7FJ1 - chains q and w of the 51 polymer chains in the assembly; structure by electron microscopy, 4.43 A resolution (low resolution: residue-level contacts below are approximate; hydrogen-bond / salt-bridge calls are withheld).

== Chain q (and w) ==
Name: Major capsid protein
Source organism: Suid alphaherpesvirus 1
Notes: chain w of this document is another copy of the same molecule, construct and numbering; everything in this record applies to it too
UniProt: G3G8T2 (G3G8T2_9ALPH); residues 1-1330 here = UniProt positions 1-1330
Amino-acid sequence (1330 residues; numbered 1 to 1330; the number before each row is that of its first residue):
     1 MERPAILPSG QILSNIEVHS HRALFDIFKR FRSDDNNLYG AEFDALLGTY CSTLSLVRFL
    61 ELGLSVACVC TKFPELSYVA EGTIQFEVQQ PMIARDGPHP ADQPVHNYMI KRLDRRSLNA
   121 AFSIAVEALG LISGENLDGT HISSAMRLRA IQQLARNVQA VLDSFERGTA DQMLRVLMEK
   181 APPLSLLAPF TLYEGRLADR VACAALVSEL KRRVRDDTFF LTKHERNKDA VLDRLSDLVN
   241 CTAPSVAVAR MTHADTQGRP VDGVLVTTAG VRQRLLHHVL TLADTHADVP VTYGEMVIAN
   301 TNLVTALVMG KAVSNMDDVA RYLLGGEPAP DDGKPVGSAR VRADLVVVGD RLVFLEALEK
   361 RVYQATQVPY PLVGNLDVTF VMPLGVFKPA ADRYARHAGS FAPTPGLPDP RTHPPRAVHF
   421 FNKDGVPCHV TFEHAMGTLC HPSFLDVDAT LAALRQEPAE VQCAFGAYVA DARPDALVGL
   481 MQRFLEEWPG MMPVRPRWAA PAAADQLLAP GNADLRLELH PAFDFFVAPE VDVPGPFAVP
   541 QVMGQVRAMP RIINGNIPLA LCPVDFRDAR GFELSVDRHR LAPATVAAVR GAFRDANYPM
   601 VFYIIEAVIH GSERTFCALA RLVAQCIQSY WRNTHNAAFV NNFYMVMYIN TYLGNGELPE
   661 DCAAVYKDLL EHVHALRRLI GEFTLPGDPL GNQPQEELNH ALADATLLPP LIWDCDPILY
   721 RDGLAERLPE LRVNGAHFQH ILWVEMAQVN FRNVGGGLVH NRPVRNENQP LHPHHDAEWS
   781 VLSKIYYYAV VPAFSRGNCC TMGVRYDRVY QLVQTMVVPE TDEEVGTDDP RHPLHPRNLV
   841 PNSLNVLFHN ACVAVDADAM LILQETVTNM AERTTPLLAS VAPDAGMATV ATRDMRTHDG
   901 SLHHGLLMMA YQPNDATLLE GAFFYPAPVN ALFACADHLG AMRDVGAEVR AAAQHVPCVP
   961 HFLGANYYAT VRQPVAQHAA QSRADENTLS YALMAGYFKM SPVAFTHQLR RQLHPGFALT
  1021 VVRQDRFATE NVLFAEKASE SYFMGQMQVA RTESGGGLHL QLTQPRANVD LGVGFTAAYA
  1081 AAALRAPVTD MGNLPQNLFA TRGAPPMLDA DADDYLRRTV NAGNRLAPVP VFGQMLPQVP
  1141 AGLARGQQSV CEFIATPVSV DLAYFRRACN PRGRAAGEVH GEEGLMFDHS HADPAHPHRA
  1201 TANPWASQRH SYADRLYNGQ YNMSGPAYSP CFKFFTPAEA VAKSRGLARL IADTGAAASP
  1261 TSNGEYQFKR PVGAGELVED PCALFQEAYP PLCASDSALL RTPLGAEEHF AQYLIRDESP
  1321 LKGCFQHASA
Not modelled in the structure: 1-2, 327-336, 1324-1330

== Chain q / chain w interface ==
Residue-residue contacts - 151 pairs, chain q then chain w:
  Tyr78(q) - Ala41(w)
  Tyr78(q) - Glu42(w)
  Tyr78(q) - Phe43(w)
  Val79(q) - Phe43(w)
  Ala80(q) - Phe43(w)
  Ala80(q) - Asp44(w)
  Glu81(q) - Asp44(w)
  Gly82(q) - Ala45(w)
  Gly82(q) - Leu47(w)
  Thr83(q) - Ala45(w)
  Thr83(q) - Leu46(w)
  Thr83(q) - Leu47(w)
  Ile84(q) - Leu47(w)
  Ile84(q) - Gly48(w)
  Gln85(q) - Gly48(w)
  Gln85(q) - Tyr50(w)
  Phe86(q) - Tyr50(w)
  Glu87(q) - Tyr50(w)
  Glu87(q) - Cys51(w)
  Glu87(q) - Ser52(w)
  Val88(q) - Ser52(w)
  Gln89(q) - Arg156(w)
  Gln89(q) - Ala160(w)
  Gln90(q) - Ala365(w)
  Pro91(q) - Arg167(w)
  Pro91(q) - Gln364(w)
  Pro91(q) - Thr366(w)
  Met92(q) - Val161(w)
  Met92(q) - Ser164(w)
  Ile93(q) - Ser164(w)
  Ile93(q) - Arg167(w)
  Ile93(q) - Gly168(w)
  Ile93(q) - Thr366(w)
  Ile93(q) - Val368(w)
  Ala94(q) - Leu118(w)
  Ala94(q) - Asn119(w)
  Ala94(q) - Ser164(w)
  Ala94(q) - Phe165(w)
  Ala94(q) - Gly168(w)
  Arg95(q) - Leu118(w)
  Arg95(q) - Asn119(w)
  Arg95(q) - Arg175(w)
  Arg95(q) - Val368(w)
  Asp96(q) - Ser117(w)
  Asp96(q) - Leu118(w)
  Ala101(q) - Asn119(w)
  Ala101(q) - Ala121(w)
  Gln103(q) - Ala121(w)
  Gln103(q) - His1059(w)
  Pro104(q) - Ala121(w)
  Pro104(q) - Asn157(w)
  His106(q) - Gln153(w)
  His106(q) - Arg156(w)
  Leu192(q) - Arg1085(w)
  Gly195(q) - Gln367(w)
  Arg200(q) - Val1139(w)
  Arg200(q) - Pro1140(w)
  Arg200(q) - Leu1143(w)
  Arg200(q) - Glu1265(w)
  Val201(q) - Gln1147(w)
  Val201(q) - Gly1264(w)
  Ala204(q) - Leu1143(w)
  Ala204(q) - Ala1144(w)
  Ala204(q) - Arg1145(w)
  Ser208(q) - Lys423(w)
  Ser208(q) - Asp424(w)
  Ser208(q) - Ala1144(w)
  Asp229(q) - His278(w)
  Val246(q) - Tyr50(w)
  Met296(q) - Leu47(w)
  Ile298(q) - Phe43(w)
  Ala306(q) - Phe43(w)
  Gly310(q) - Phe43(w)
  Gly310(q) - Asp44(w)
  Lys311(q) - Asp44(w)
  Ala312(q) - Phe43(w)
  Ala312(q) - Asp44(w)
  Ala312(q) - Ala45(w)
  Ala312(q) - Leu46(w)
  Val313(q) - Leu46(w)
  Ser314(q) - Leu46(w)
  Ser314(q) - Leu47(w)
  Asn315(q) - Thr49(w)
  Tyr322(q) - Gln152(w)
  Ala391(q) - Arg411(w)
  Arg393(q) - Thr404(w)
  Arg393(q) - Leu407(w)
  Tyr394(q) - Ala402(w)
  Tyr394(q) - Arg411(w)
  Tyr394(q) - Ala1298(w)
  Ala395(q) - Ser400(w)
  Ala395(q) - Phe401(w)
  Ala395(q) - Ala402(w)
  Arg396(q) - Ser400(w)
  Arg396(q) - Phe401(w)
  Arg396(q) - Pro1303(w)
  Arg396(q) - Gly1305(w)
  Ala398(q) - Gly399(w)
  Thr412(q) - Thr404(w)
  Ala500(q) - Pro686(w)
  Gln506(q) - Glu433(w)
  Gln506(q) - Arg1010(w)
  Ala509(q) - Gly1123(w)
  Pro510(q) - Gly1123(w)
  Asp595(q) - Lys667(w)
  Asn597(q) - Asn655(w)
  Trp631(q) - Glu660(w)
  Arg632(q) - Glu660(w)
  Asn633(q) - Asn655(w)
  Asn633(q) - Glu660(w)
  Thr634(q) - Glu660(w)
  Thr634(q) - Lys667(w)
  His635(q) - Glu660(w)
  Ala851(q) - Asn655(w)
  Cys852(q) - Asn655(w)
  Asn914(q) - Thr651(w)
  Asn914(q) - Tyr652(w)
  Asp915(q) - Arg765(w)
  Ala916(q) - Tyr652(w)
  Ala916(q) - Arg765(w)
  His955(q) - Pro686(w)
  His955(q) - Glu696(w)
  Arg983(q) - Val576(w)
  Arg983(q) - Asp577(w)
  Arg983(q) - Arg578(w)
  Arg983(q) - His579(w)
  Arg983(q) - Arg580(w)
  Phe1043(q) - Leu47(w)
  Leu1071(q) - Tyr50(w)
  Arg1166(q) - Arg1301(w)
  Arg1167(q) - Gly425(w)
  His1180(q) - Leu1143(w)
  Gly1181(q) - Gly1142(w)
  Glu1182(q) - Ala1141(w)
  Glu1182(q) - Gly1142(w)
  Leu1185(q) - Ala1141(w)
  Leu1185(q) - Gly1142(w)
  Ala1192(q) - Arg1125(w)
  Pro1194(q) - Gly1142(w)
  Pro1194(q) - Arg1145(w)
  Ala1195(q) - Arg1145(w)
  His1196(q) - Val426(w)
  Pro1197(q) - Arg1125(w)
  His1198(q) - His429(w)
  His1198(q) - His434(w)
  His1198(q) - Asn1093(w)
  His1198(q) - Arg1125(w)
  Glu1307(q) - Arg1301(w)
  Glu1308(q) - Arg1301(w)
  Phe1310(q) - Thr404(w)
  Phe1310(q) - Pro405(w)
Other interface residues (no listed pair), chain q (98 interface residues in all): Phe73, Gly97, Asp102, Tyr108, Tyr193, Arg212, His397, Arg495, Asp505, Asn850, Gln912, Pro913, Ser982, Ala984, His1191
Other interface residues (no listed pair), chain w (104 interface residues in all): Leu54, Arg116, Ala120, Phe122, Ser123, Leu148, Pro369, Pro403, Pro427, Cys428, Met436, Ser575, Gly654, Gly656, Gly687, Asp776, Trp779, Ala1086, Val1088, Gly1146, Gln1148, Asn1263, Thr1302

== Summary ==
The interface between chain q and chain w involves 98 residues on one side and 104 on the other.
Both chains are Major capsid protein (Suid alphaherpesvirus 1). Entry 7FJ1 (Cryo-EM structure of pseudorabies
virus C-capsid) was determined by electron microscopy together with 7FJ3 from the same study.
